7CRP - chains G and A of the 11 polymer chains in the assembly; structure by electron microscopy, 3.20 A resolution.

Chain G:
Name: Histone H2A
From: Xenopus laevis
Reference sequence: Q6AZJ8 (Q6AZJ8_XENLA); residues 1-129 here correspond to UniProt positions 2-130 (UniProt number = residue number + 1)
Chain sequence (129 residues; each row starts with the number of its first residue):
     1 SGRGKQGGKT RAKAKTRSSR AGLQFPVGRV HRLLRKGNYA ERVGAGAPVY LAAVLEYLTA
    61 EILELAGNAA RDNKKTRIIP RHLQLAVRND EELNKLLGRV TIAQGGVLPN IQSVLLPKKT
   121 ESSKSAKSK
Not modelled in the structure: 1-9, 120-129
Reported in the primary citation:
  - post-translational modification sites: Lys-119

Chain A:
Molecule: 187-nt DNA strand
From: Xenopus laevis
Sequence (187 nucleotides; each row starts with the number of its first residue):
     1 ATCGGGTGAT GCCCGATCCC CTGGAGAATC CCGGTGCCGA GGCCGCTCAA TTGGTCGTAG
    61 ACAGCTCTAG CACCGCTTAA ACGCACGTAC GCGCTGTCCC CCGCGTTTTA ACCGCCAAGG
   121 GGATTACTCC CTAGTCTCCA GGCACGTGTC AGATATATAC ATCCTGTTCC AGTGCCGGTG
   181 TCGCGAT
Not modelled in the structure: 1-10, 179-187

Interface between chain G and chain A:
Residue-residue contacts (10):
  Thr-10(G) / DT51(A)  base contact
  Thr-10(G) / DT52(A)  sugar contact
  Lys-15(G) / DT51(A)  sugar contact
  Lys-15(G) / DT52(A)  phosphate contact
  Arg-17(G) / DT51(A)  salt bridge to the phosphate
  Arg-20(G) / DT52(A)  salt bridge to the phosphate
  Arg-32(G) / DA50(A)  salt bridge to the phosphate
  Arg-77(G) / DG39(A)  phosphate contact
  Arg-77(G) / DA40(A)  salt bridge to the phosphate
  Arg-77(G) / DG41(A)  salt bridge to the phosphate
Interface residues without a listed pair, chain G (14 interface residues in all): Arg-11, Ala-12, Lys-13, Ala-14, Thr-16, Gly-28, Arg-29, Arg-42
Interface residues without a listed pair, chain A (8 interface residues in all): DG53, DA59

Summary:
14 residues of chain G face 8 of chain A across their interface; the contacts include 5 salt bridges. Polar
contacts include Arg-17(G)/DT51(A), Arg-20(G)/DT52(A) and Arg-32(G)/DA50(A). From the paper: a modification
site at Lys-119(G).
Chain G is Histone H2A and chain A is a 187-nt DNA strand, both from Xenopus laevis; the structure, NSD3
bearing E1181K/T1232A dual mutation in complex with 187-bp NCP (1:1 binding mode), was determined by electron
microscopy together with 7CRO, 7CRQ and 7CRR from the same study.
